PDB entry 6BBU | X-ray diffraction, 2.08 A resolution | chain A

# Chain A
Protein: Tyrosine-protein kinase JAK1
Organism: Homo sapiens
Notes: EC 2.7.10.2; fragment: Protein kinase 2, residues 841-1154
Reference sequence: P23458 (JAK1_HUMAN); residues 841-1154 here = UniProt positions 841-1154
Sequence (316 residues; each row starts with the number of its first residue):
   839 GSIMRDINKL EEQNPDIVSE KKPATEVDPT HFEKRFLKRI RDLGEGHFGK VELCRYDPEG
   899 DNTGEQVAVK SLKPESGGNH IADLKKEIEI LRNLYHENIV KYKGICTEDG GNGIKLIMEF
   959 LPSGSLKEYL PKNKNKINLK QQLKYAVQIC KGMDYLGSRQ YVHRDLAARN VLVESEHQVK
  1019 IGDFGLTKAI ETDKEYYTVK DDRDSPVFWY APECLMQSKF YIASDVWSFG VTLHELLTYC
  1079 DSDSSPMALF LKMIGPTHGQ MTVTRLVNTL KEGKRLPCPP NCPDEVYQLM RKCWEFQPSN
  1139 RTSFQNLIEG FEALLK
Disordered / not traced: 839-866, 913-916, 947-949
Covalently attached groups: covalent link Cys944-Lys953
Modified / non-standard residues: Tyr1034 (O-phosphotyrosine; PTR); Tyr1035 (O-phosphotyrosine; PTR)
Construct notes: expression tag (839-840)
Residues lining bound ligands: D7D (N-{cis-3-[methyl(7H-pyrrolo[2,3-d]pyrimidin-4-yl)amino]cyclobutyl}propane-1-sulfonamide): Leu881, Gly882, Glu883, Gly884, Gly887, Val889, Ala906, Lys908, Val938, Met956, Glu957, Phe958, Leu959, Gly962, Ser963, Glu966, Arg1007, Asn1008, Leu1010, Gly1020, Asp1021

# In short
Chain A binds compound D7D.
Chain A is Tyrosine-protein kinase JAK1 (Homo sapiens); the structure, Crystal Structure of JAK1 in complex
with compound 25, was determined by X-ray diffraction (same publication as 6BBV).
